PDB entry 8RKG | X-ray diffraction, 2.90 A resolution | chains C and D of the 8 polymer chains in the assembly

[Chain C (and D)]
Protein: XlZPA protein
Source organism: Xenopus laevis
Notes: chain D of this document is another copy of the same molecule, construct and numbering; everything in this record applies to it too
UniProtKB: A1L3D9 (A1L3D9_XENLA); residues 161-338 here = UniProt positions 161-338
Sequence (188 residues; row label = number of the first residue in the row):
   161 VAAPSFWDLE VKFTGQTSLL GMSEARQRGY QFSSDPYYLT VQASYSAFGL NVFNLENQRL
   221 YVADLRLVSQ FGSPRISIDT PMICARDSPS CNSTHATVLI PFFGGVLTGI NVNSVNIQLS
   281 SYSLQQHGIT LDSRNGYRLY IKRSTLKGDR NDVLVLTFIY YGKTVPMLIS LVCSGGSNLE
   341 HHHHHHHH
Disordered / not traced: 161-165, 335-348 (chain D: 161-164, 305-310, 335-348)
Sequence notes: expression tag (339-348)
Cystine bridges: Cys251-Cys333
Covalently attached groups: N-acetylglucosamine (NAG) linked to Asn252
Small-molecule neighbours: bicine (BCN): Lys172, Phe173, Thr174, Gly175, Asn211, Asp224, Tyr320, Tyr321

[Chain C / chain D interface]
Residue-residue contacts (25; chain C residue first):
  Arg226(C) with Arg235(D)
  Gly232(C) with Lys323(D); Thr324(D), hydrogen bond (backbone-backbone)
  Ser233(C) with Thr324(D)
  Arg235(C) with Ser237(D); Ile238(D); Asp239(D), hydrogen bond (backbone-backbone); Gly322(D), hydrogen bond (side chain-backbone)
  Ile236(C) with Ile236(D), hydrophobic; Ser237(D); Ile238(D), hydrophobic
  Ser237(C) with Arg235(D); Ile236(D); Ser237(D), hydrogen bond (backbone-backbone)
  Ile238(C) with Ile236(D), hydrophobic
  Asp239(C) with Ser233(D); Pro234(D); Arg235(D), salt bridge
  Pro241(C) with Ser233(D)
  Tyr321(C) with Arg235(D)
  Gly322(C) with Arg235(D)
  Lys323(C) with Arg235(D)
  Thr324(C) with Gly232(D); Ser233(D), hydrogen bond (backbone-backbone)
  Pro326(C) with Ser233(D)

[Overview]
Chain C and chain D form an interface of 14 and 11 residues respectively; the contacts include 5 hydrogen
bonds and 1 salt bridge. Polar pairs include Asp239(C)-Arg235(D), Arg235(C)-Gly322(D) and Gly232(C)-Thr324(D).
Chain C binds bicine. Covalently linked N-acetylglucosamine: at Asn252(C).
Chain C and chain D are both XlZPA protein (Xenopus laevis); the structure, Crystal structure of tetrameric
collagenase-cleaved Xenopus ZP2-N2N3 (cleaved xZP2-N2N3), was determined by X-ray diffraction together with
8BQU, 8RKF, 8RKH and 8RKI from the same study.
